Entry 8PLZ (electron microscopy, 1.90 A resolution); this record covers chains I and J of the 3 polymer chains in the assembly.

[Chain I]
Protein: Cyclin-H
From: Homo sapiens
UniProt: P51946 (CCNH_HUMAN); residue numbers follow UniProt; this construct covers 1-323
Amino-acid sequence (324 residues; each row starts with the number of its first residue; numbering starts at 0):
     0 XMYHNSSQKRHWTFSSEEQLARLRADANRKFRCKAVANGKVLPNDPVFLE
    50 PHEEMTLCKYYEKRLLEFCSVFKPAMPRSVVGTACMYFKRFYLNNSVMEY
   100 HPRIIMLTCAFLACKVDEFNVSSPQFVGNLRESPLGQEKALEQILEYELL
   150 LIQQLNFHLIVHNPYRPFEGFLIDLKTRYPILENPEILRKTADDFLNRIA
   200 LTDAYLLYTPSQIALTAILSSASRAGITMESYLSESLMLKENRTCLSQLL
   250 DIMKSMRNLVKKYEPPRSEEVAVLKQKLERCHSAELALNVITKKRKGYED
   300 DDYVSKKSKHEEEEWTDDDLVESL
Not modelled in the structure: 39-43, 285-323
Sequence notes: acetylation (0)
Modified positions: ACE (acetyl group) at position 0
Curated features (UniProtKB/Swiss-Prot):
  - modified residue: Ser5 (Phosphoserine), Ser132 (Phosphoserine), Ser304 (Phosphoserine), Thr315 (Phosphothreonine), Ser322 (Phosphoserine)
  - mutagenesis: Ser5 (S5A: No effect on the transcriptional activity of the reconstituted TFIIH complex), Ser304 (S304A: No effect on the transcriptional activity of the reconstituted TFIIH complex)

[Chain J]
Protein: Cyclin-dependent kinase 7
From: Homo sapiens
Notes: EC 2.7.11.22, 2.7.11.23
UniProt: P50613 (CDK7_HUMAN); residues 1-346 here = UniProt positions 1-346
Amino-acid sequence (349 residues; row label = number of the first residue in the row; numbers below 1 keep their minus sign (Ser-2 is residue -2)):
    -2 SNAMALDVKSRAKRYEKLDFLGEGQFATVYKARDKNTNQIVAIKKIKLGH
    48 RSEAKDGINRTALREIKLLQELSHPNIIGLLDAFGHKSNISLVFDFMETD
    98 LEVIIKDNSLVLTPSHIKAYMLMTLQGLEYLHQHWILHRDLKPNNLLLDE
   148 NGVLKLADFGLAKSFGSPNRAYTHQVVTRWYRAPELLFGARMYGVGVDMW
   198 AVGCILAELLLRVPFLPGDSDLDQLTRIFETLGTPTEEQWPDMCSLPDYV
   248 TFKSFPGIPLHHIFSAAGDDLLDLIQGLFLFNPCARITATQALKMKYFSN
   298 RPGPTPGCQLPRPNCPVETLKEQSNPALAIKRKRTEALEQGGLPKKLIF
Not modelled in the structure: -2 to 9, 31-36, 43-51, 311-346
Sequence notes: expression tag (-2 to 0)
Curated features (UniProtKB/Swiss-Prot):
  - active site: Asp137 (Proton acceptor)
  - binding site (ATP): Leu18 to Val26, Lys41
  - modified residue: Ala2 (N-acetylalanine), Ser7 (Phosphoserine), Ser164 (Phosphoserine), Thr170 (Phosphothreonine), Ser321 (Phosphoserine)
  - mutagenesis: Lys41 (K41A: Total loss of activity; K41M: No effect on interaction with HINT1), Phe91 (F91G: Enhanced capacity to bind ATP analogs), Ser164 (S164A: No mitotic repression of transcriptional activity of the reconstituted TFIIH complex), Thr170 (T170A: Total loss of activity. Total loss of transcriptional activity of the reconstituted TFIIH complex; T170E: No effect on interaction with HINT1)
Small-molecule neighbours: ZQ6 ((3R,4R)-4-[[[7-[(2-methoxyphenyl)methylamino]-3-propan-2-yl-pyrazolo[1,5-a]pyrimidin-5-yl]amino]methyl]piperidin-3-ol): Leu18, Val26, Ala39, Lys41, Ile75, Phe91, Asp92, Phe93, Met94, Glu95, Thr96, Asp97, Val100, Asn141, Asn142, Leu144, Ala154, Asp155
What the authors report for this chain:
  - binding site for ZQ6: Met94, Asn142

[How chain I and chain J interact]
Pairs across the interface - 47 pairs, chain I then chain J:
  ACE_0(I) - His131(J)
  Met1(I) - His131(J)
  Met1(I) - Trp132(J)
  Asn4(I) - Tyr127(J)
  Asn4(I) - His131(J)  hydrogen bond
  Ser5(I) - Glu68(J)
  Ser6(I) - Glu68(J)  hydrogen bond
  Phe110(I) - Asp53(J)
  Lys114(I) - Asp53(J)  hydrogen bond (side chain-backbone)
  Lys114(I) - Gly54(J)
  Lys114(I) - Ile55(J)  hydrogen bond (side chain-backbone)
  Lys114(I) - Arg57(J)
  Lys114(I) - Leu60(J)
  Lys114(I) - Lys64(J)
  Val115(I) - Lys64(J)  hydrogen bond (backbone-side chain)
  Asp116(I) - Arg167(J)  hydrogen bond (backbone-side chain)
  Glu117(I) - Arg61(J)  salt bridge
  Glu117(I) - Lys64(J)  salt bridge
  Glu117(I) - Arg167(J)
  Val120(I) - Arg57(J)  hydrogen bond (backbone-side chain)
  Ser122(I) - Lys52(J)  hydrogen bond (side chain-backbone)
  Ser122(I) - Asp53(J)
  Pro123(I) - Lys52(J)
  Leu140(I) - Lys52(J)
  Leu144(I) - Lys52(J)
  Leu144(I) - Gly54(J)
  Leu144(I) - Ser85(J)
  Glu147(I) - Gly54(J)
  Glu147(I) - Ile55(J)  hydrogen bond (side chain-backbone)
  Leu148(I) - Ile55(J)  hydrophobic
  Leu148(I) - Gly82(J)
  Leu148(I) - His83(J)
  Leu148(I) - Lys84(J)
  Leu148(I) - Ile87(J)  hydrophobic
  Ile151(I) - Ile55(J)  hydrophobic
  Ile151(I) - Leu60(J)  hydrophobic
  Asn155(I) - Gln67(J)
  Phe156(I) - Ile63(J)
  Phe156(I) - Gln67(J)  hydrogen bond (backbone-side chain)
  Phe156(I) - Ala80(J)
  Phe156(I) - Ile87(J)  hydrophobic
  His157(I) - Gln67(J)
  Leu158(I) - Leu60(J)  hydrophobic
  Leu158(I) - Lys64(J)
  Ile159(I) - Lys64(J)
  Ile159(I) - Glu68(J)
  Arg165(I) - Ser164(J)  hydrogen bond
Also at the interface, not in a pair above, chain I (29 interface residues in all): Ser78, Leu111, Asn119, Gln152, His161
Also at the interface, not in a pair above, chain J (27 interface residues in all): Phe81, Asn86, Gln130, Ala159, Lys160

[Summary]
The interface between chain I and chain J involves 29 residues on one side and 27 on the other, with 11
hydrogen bonds and 2 salt bridges. Polar pairs include Glu117(I)-Arg61(J), Glu117(I)-Lys64(J) and
Asn4(I)-His131(J). Ligands of chain J: compound ZQ6. From the paper: a binding site for ZQ6 at Met94(J) and
Asn142(J).
Chain I is Cyclin-H and chain J is Cyclin-dependent kinase 7, both from Homo sapiens; the structure, Cryo-EM
structure of CAK in complex with inhibitor CT7030, was determined by electron microscopy together with 8ORM,
8P6V, 8P6W, 8P6X, 8P6Y, 8P6Z and 11 further entries from the same study.
